4YCW - chains A and C of the 4 polymer chains in the assembly; structure by X-ray diffraction, 2.90 A resolution.

[Chain A]
Molecule: Lysine--tRNA ligase
Organism: Homo sapiens
Notes: EC 6.1.1.6; engineered mutation(s): P300T, Q321V, T337S
UniProtKB: Q15046 (SYK_HUMAN), isoform Q15046-2; residues 70-581 here correspond to UniProt positions 98-609 (UniProt number = residue number + 28)
Chain sequence (513 residues; row label = number of the first residue in the row):
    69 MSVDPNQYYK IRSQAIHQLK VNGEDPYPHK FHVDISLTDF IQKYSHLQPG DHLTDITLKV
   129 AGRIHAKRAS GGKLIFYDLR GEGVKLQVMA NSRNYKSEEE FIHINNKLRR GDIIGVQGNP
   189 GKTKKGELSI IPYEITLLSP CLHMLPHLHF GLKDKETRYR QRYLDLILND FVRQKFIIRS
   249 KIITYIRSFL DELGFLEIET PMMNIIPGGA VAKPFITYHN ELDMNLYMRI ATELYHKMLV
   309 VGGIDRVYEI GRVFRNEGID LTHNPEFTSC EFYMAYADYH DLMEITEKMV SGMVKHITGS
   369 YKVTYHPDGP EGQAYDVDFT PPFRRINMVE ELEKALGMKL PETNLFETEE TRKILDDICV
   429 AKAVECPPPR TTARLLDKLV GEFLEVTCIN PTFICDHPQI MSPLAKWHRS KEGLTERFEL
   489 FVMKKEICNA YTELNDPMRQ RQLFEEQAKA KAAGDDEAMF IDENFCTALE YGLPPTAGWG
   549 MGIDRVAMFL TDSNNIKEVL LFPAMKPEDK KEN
Not modelled in the structure: 69-71, 217-219, 576-581
Construct notes: initiating methionine (69); conflict T300 (Pro328 in Q15046), V321 (Gln349 in Q15046), S337 (Thr365 in Q15046)
Ligand contacts:
  - cladosporin (KRS): R323, E325, T330, H331, N332, F335, S337, E494, I495, C496, N497, G548, M549, G550, R553, I564
  - lysine (LYS): G277, A299, E301, R323, E339, Y341, N497, A498, Y499, E501, G546, W547, G548

[Chain C]
Molecule: Aminoacyl tRNA synthase complex-interacting multifunctional protein 2
Organism: Homo sapiens
UniProtKB: Q13155 (AIMP2_HUMAN); residue numbers follow UniProt; this construct covers 1-36
Chain sequence (42 residues; row label = number of the first residue in the row):
     1 MPMYQVKPYH GGGAPLRVEL PTCMYRLPNV HGRSYGHHHH HH
Not modelled in the structure: 1, 11-42
Construct notes: expression tag (37-42)

[How chain A and chain C interact]
Residue-residue contacts (11):
  K98(A) with M3(C), hydrogen bond
  V101(A) with Y4(C)
  D102(A) with Y4(C)
  S104(A) with Y4(C); Q5(C)
  E150(A) with V6(C)
  R241(A) with Y9(C)
  I245(A) with Y9(C), hydrophobic
  S248(A) with H10(C), hydrogen bond
  K249(A) with Y9(C)
  T252(A) with H10(C), hydrogen bond
Other interface residues (no listed pair), chain A (13 interface residues in all): H100, I103, D107
Other interface residues (no listed pair), chain C (7 interface residues in all): P2

[Overview]
13 residues of chain A and 7 residues of chain C are in contact; the contacts include 3 hydrogen bonds. Polar
contacts include K98(A)-M3(C), S248(A)-H10(C) and T252(A)-H10(C). Ligands of chain A: lysine and cladosporin.
Here chain A is Lysine--tRNA ligase and chain C is Aminoacyl tRNA synthase complex-interacting multifunctional
protein 2, both from Homo sapiens. Entry 4YCW (Crystal structure of cladosporin in complex with plasmodium
like human lysyl-tRNA synthetase mutant) was determined by X-ray diffraction.
